3B6F - chains J and D of the 10 polymer chains in the assembly; structure by X-ray diffraction, 3.45 A resolution.

# Chain J
Molecule: 147-nt DNA strand
From: Homo sapiens
Sequence (147 nucleotides; each row starts with the number of its first residue; numbers below 1 keep their minus sign (DA-73 is residue -73)):
   -73 ATCAATATCCACCTGCAGATACTACCAAAAGTGTATTTGGAAACTGCTCC
   -23 ATCAAAAGGCATGTTCAGCTGGATTCCAGCTGAACATGCCTTTTGATGGA
    27 GCAGTTTCCAAATACACTTTTGGTAGTATCTGCAGGTGGATATTGAT

# Chain D
Protein: Histone H2B 1.1
From: Xenopus laevis
UniProt: P02281 (H2B11_XENLA); residues -2 to 122 here correspond to UniProt positions 2-126 (UniProt number = residue number + 4)
Chain sequence (125 residues; each row starts with the number of its first residue; numbers below 1 keep their minus sign (Pro-2 is residue -2)):
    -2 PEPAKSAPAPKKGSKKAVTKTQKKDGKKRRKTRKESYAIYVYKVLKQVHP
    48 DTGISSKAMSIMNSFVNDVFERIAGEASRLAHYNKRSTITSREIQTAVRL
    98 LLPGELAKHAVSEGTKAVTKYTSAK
Disordered / not traced: -2 to 21
Construct notes: conflict Thr29 (Ser33 in P02281)
Curated features (UniProtKB/Swiss-Prot):
  - modified residue: Lys2 (N6-acetyllysine), Lys9 (N6-acetyllysine), Ser11 (Phosphoserine), Lys12 (N6-acetyllysine), Lys17 (N6-acetyllysine)
  - glycosylation: Ser109 (O-linked (GlcNAc) serine)
  - cross-link: Lys117 (Glycyl lysine isopeptide (Lys-Gly) (interchain with G-Cter in ubiquitin))

# How chain J and chain D interact
Pairs across the interface (19):
  DT-29(J) with Arg26(D), hydrogen bond to the base
  DG-28(J) with Arg26(D), hydrogen bond to the sugar
  DC-27(J) with Lys25(D), phosphate contact
  DT-26(J) with Lys25(D), salt bridge to the phosphate
  DG48(J) with Ile36(D), phosphate contact; Tyr37(D), sugar contact
  DG49(J) with Arg30(D), sugar contact; Lys31(D), phosphate contact; Ser33(D), phosphate contact
  DT50(J) with Lys24(D), hydrogen bond to the base; Arg27(D), sugar contact; Lys28(D), salt bridge to the phosphate; Arg30(D), phosphate contact; Lys31(D), hydrogen bond to the phosphate
  DA51(J) with Gly23(D), phosphate contact; Lys24(D), hydrogen bond to the sugar
  DG52(J) with Asp22(D), phosphate contact; Gly23(D), phosphate contact; Lys25(D), salt bridge to the phosphate
Other interface residues (no listed pair), chain J (10 interface residues in all): DA38
Other interface residues (no listed pair), chain D (14 interface residues in all): Glu32, Thr85

# Overview
10 residues of chain J and 14 residues of chain D are in contact; the contacts include 5 hydrogen bonds and 3
salt bridges. Polar pairs include DT-29(J)-Arg26(D), DT50(J)-Lys24(D) and DG-28(J)-Arg26(D).
Here chain J is a 147-nt DNA strand (Homo sapiens) and chain D is Histone H2B 1.1 (Xenopus laevis). Entry 3B6F
(Nucleosome core particle treated with cisplatin) was determined by X-ray diffraction (same publication as
3B6G).
